9IZD - chains A and C of the 5 polymer chains in the assembly; structure by electron microscopy, 3.16 A resolution.

== Chain A ==
Molecule: Hydroxycarboxylic acid receptor 1
From: Homo sapiens
Reference sequence: Q9BXC0 (HCAR1_HUMAN); residues 6-284 here = UniProt positions 6-284
Amino-acid sequence (279 residues; row label = number of the first residue in the row):
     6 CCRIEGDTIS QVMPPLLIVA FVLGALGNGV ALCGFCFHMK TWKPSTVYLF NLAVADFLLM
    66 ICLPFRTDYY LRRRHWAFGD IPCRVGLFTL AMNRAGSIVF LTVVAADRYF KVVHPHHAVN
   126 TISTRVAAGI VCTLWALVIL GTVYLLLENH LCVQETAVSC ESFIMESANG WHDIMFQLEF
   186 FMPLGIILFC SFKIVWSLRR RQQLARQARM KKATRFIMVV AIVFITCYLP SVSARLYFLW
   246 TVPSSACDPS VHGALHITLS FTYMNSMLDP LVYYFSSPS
Disulfides: Cys6-Cys157, Cys7-Cys252, Cys88-Cys165
Residues lining bound ligands: 3-chloranyl-5-oxidanyl-benzoic acid (A1D71): Arg71, Tyr75, Leu92, Leu95, Ala96, Arg99, Glu166, Ser167, Phe168, His261, Leu264, Tyr268
Swiss-Prot annotation at these positions:
  - natural variant: Asp253 (D253E; D253H)
  - mutagenesis: Arg99 (R99A: Diminishes the response to L-lactate), Tyr233 (Y233A: Diminishes the response to L-lactate), Arg240 (R240A: Diminishes the response to L-lactate), Thr267 (T267A: Diminishes the response to L-lactate)
What the authors report for this chain:
  - binding site for 3-chloranyl-5-oxidanyl-benzoic acid: Arg71, Tyr75, Leu92, Arg99, Phe168, His261, Leu264, Tyr268
  - mutagenesis - R99A: abolished signaling in response to 3-chloranyl-5-oxidanyl-benzoic acid
  - mutagenesis - R71A, R79W, H261A: decreased signaling in response to 3-chloranyl-5-oxidanyl-benzoic acid
  - specificity-determining residues: Arg71, Tyr75, Arg79
  - mutagenesis - R71L: increased signaling in response to MK-1903
  - conformationally variable residues (side-chain flip): Arg99, Ile103, Arg113, Pro188, Phe229, Tyr233, Pro275, Tyr278
  - mutagenesis - Y233A, Y233W: decreased signaling
  - mutagenesis - Y233F: unchanged signaling

== Chain C ==
Molecule: Guanine nucleotide-binding protein G(i) subunit alpha-1
From: Homo sapiens
Notes: engineered mutation(s): G203A, A326S
Reference sequence: P63096 (GNAI1_HUMAN); residue numbers follow UniProt; this construct covers 4-354
Amino-acid sequence (351 residues; row label = number of the first residue in the row):
     4 TLSAEDKAAV ERSKMIDRNL REDGEKAARE VKLLLLGAGE SGKSTIVKQM KIIHEAGYSE
    64 EECKQYKAVV YSNTIQSIIA IIRAMGRLKI DFGDSARADD ARQLFVLAGA AEEGFMTAEL
   124 AGVIKRLWKD SGVQACFNRS REYQLNDSAA YYLNDLDRIA QPNYIPTQQD VLRTRVKTTG
   184 IVETHFTFKD LHFKMFDVGA QRSERKKWIH CFEGVTAIIF CVALSDYDLV LAEDEEMNRM
   244 HESMKLFDSI CNNKWFTDTS IILFLNKKDL FEEKIKKSPL TICYPEYAGS NTYEEAAAYI
   304 QCQFEDLNKR KDTKEIYTHF TCSTDTKNVQ FVFDAVTDVI IKNNLKDCGL F
Disordered / not traced: 54-181, 234-240
Differences from the reference sequence: conflict Ala203 (Gly in P63096), Ser326 (Ala in P63096)
Swiss-Prot annotation at these positions:
  - region: Lys35 to Thr48 (G1 motif), Asp173 to Thr181 (G2 motif), Phe196 to Gly202, Gln204, Arg205 (G3 motif), Ile265 to Asp272 (G4 motif), Thr324, Cys325, Thr327 to Thr329 (G5 motif)
  - binding site (GTP): Glu43 to Thr48, Ser151, Leu175 to Thr181, Asp200 to Gly202, Gln204, Asn269 to Asp272
  - binding site (Mg(2+)): Ser47, Thr181
  - modified residue: Arg178 (ADP-ribosylarginine), Gln204 (Deamidated glutamine), Cys351 (ADP-ribosylcysteine)
  - natural variant: Gly40 (G40C: In NEDHISB; G40R: In NEDHISB), Gly45 (G45D: In NEDHISB), Thr48 (T48I: In NEDHISB; T48K: In NEDHISB), Gln52 (Q52P: In NEDHISB), Ser75 (deletion: In NEDHISB; uncertain significance), Gln172 (deletion: In NEDHISB), Asp173 (D173V: In NEDHISB), Glu186 to Phe189 (deletion: In NEDHISB; uncertain significance), Cys224 (C224Y: In NEDHISB), Lys270 (K270N: In NEDHISB; K270R: In NEDHISB), Asp272 (D272G: In NEDHISB), Val332 (V332E: In NEDHISB; uncertain significance)
  - mutagenesis: Gly42 (G42R: Abolishes switch to an activated conformation and dissociation from beta and gamma subunits upon GTP binding. Abolishes interaction with RGS family members), Glu116 (E116L: Enhances interaction (inactive GDP-bound) with RGS14), Gln147 (Q147L: Enhances interaction (inactive GDP-bound) with RGS14), Glu245 (E245L: Enhances interaction (inactive GDP-bound) with RGS14)

== Chain A / chain C interface ==
Pairs across the interface (34):
  Ser50(A) with Cys351(C)
  Leu54(A) with Cys351(C)
  Arg113(A) with Cys351(C)
  Lys116(A) with Asn347(C), hydrogen bond (side chain-backbone); Asp350(C); Cys351(C)
  Val117(A) with Ile344(C); Leu348(C), hydrophobic
  Pro120(A) with Ile343(C), hydrophobic; Ile344(C), hydrophobic; Asn347(C)
  His121(A) with Leu194(C); Phe336(C); Thr340(C), hydrogen bond; Ile343(C)
  Asn125(A) with Asn347(C)
  Thr126(A) with Arg32(C)
  Leu203(A) with Leu348(C), hydrophobic
  Arg206(A) with Asp341(C), salt bridge; Ile344(C)
  Gln208(A) with Glu318(C); Asp341(C), hydrogen bond
  Leu209(A) with Lys345(C)
  Gln212(A) with Asp315(C)
  Arg214(A) with Asp315(C); Phe354(C)
  Met215(A) with Leu348(C), hydrophobic; Phe354(C), hydrophobic
  Lys217(A) with Phe354(C), hydrogen bond (side chain-backbone)
  Ala218(A) with Leu353(C)
  Ile222(A) with Leu353(C), hydrophobic
  Ser282(A) with Gly352(C)
  Pro283(A) with Gly352(C); Phe354(C)
Interface residues without a listed pair, chain A (26 interface residues in all): Lys48, Thr51, Ser128, Phe221, Ser281
Interface residues without a listed pair, chain C (20 interface residues in all): Glu28, Thr316, Tyr320
Interface features reported in the paper:
  - pairs named by the authors: Arg206(A)-Asp341(C) (salt bridge), Thr340(C)-His121(A) (hydrogen bond)
  - interface residues, chain A: Leu203(A), Leu209(A), Met215(A), Ala218(A), Phe221(A), Ile222(A)
  - interface residues, chain C: Ile344(C), Leu348(C), Leu353(C), Phe354(C)

== In short ==
26 residues of chain A and 20 residues of chain C are in contact, with 4 hydrogen bonds and 1 salt bridge.
Among the polar pairs are Arg206(A)-Asp341(C), Lys116(A)-Asn347(C) and His121(A)-Thr340(C). The authors report
a salt bridge between Arg206(A) and Asp341(C); a hydrogen bond between Thr340(C) and His121(A). The paper
reports a binding site for 3-chloranyl-5-oxidanyl-benzoic acid at Arg71(A), Tyr75(A) and Leu92(A) among
others; R71A, R79W and H261A of chain A reduce signaling in response to 3-chloranyl-5-oxidanyl-benzoic acid; 8
substitutions were tested in all.
Here chain A is Hydroxycarboxylic acid receptor 1 and chain C is Guanine nucleotide-binding protein G(i)
subunit alpha-1, both from Homo sapiens. Entry 9IZD (Cryo-EM structure of human HCAR1-Gi complex with CHBA)
was determined by electron microscopy, deposited together with 9IZA, 9IZC and 9J8Z.
